8R3G - chains C and E of the 6 polymer chains in the assembly; structure by electron microscopy, 4.40 A resolution (low resolution: residue-level contacts below are approximate; hydrogen-bond / salt-bridge calls are withheld).

[Chain C]
Protein: Central glycolytic genes regulator
Organism: Bacillus subtilis
Reference sequence: O32253 (CGGR_BACSU); numbering as in UniProt (aligned over 1-340)
Sequence (346 residues; each row starts with the number of its first residue; numbers below 1 keep their minus sign (Gly-5 is residue -5)):
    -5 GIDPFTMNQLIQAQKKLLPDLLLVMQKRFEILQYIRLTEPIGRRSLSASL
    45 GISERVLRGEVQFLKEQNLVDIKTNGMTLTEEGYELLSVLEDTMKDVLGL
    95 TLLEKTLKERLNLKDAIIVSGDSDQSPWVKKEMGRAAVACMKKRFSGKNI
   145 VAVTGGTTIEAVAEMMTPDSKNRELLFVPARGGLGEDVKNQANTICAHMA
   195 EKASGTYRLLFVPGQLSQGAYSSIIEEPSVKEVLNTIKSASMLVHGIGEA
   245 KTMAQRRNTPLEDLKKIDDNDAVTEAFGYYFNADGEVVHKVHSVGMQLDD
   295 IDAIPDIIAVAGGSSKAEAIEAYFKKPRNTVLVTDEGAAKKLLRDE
Disordered / not traced: -5 to 0, 180-182, 339-340
Modified positions: Mse1, Mse19, Mse71, Mse88, Mse127, Mse135, Mse159, Mse160, Mse193, Mse236, Mse247, Mse290 (selenomethionine; parent Met)
Differences from the reference sequence: expression tag (-5 to 0)
Curated features (UniProtKB/Swiss-Prot):
  - DNA-binding region: Arg37 to Gln56 (H-T-H motif)
  - binding site (beta-D-fructose 1,6-bisphosphate): Gly149 to Thr152, Arg175, Gln185, Arg250, Arg251, Glu269, Lys310
From the paper describing this entry:
  - binding site for operator DNA (chain E): Arg37, Arg38, Arg52
  - binding site for operator DNA: Arg49

[Chain E]
Molecule: operator DNA
Sequence (45 nucleotides; row label = number of the first residue in the row):
     1 TGACGGGACGTTTTTTGTCATAGCGGGACATATAATGTCCAGCAA
Disordered / not traced: 1-2, 44-45

[Interface between chain C and chain E]
Pairs across the interface (19):
  Ile35(C) - DC24(E)
  Gly36(C) - DC24(E)
  Gly36(C) - DG25(E)
  Arg37(C) - DG25(E)
  Arg37(C) - DG26(E)
  Arg38(C) - DG23(E)
  Arg38(C) - DC24(E)
  Ser39(C) - DG23(E)
  Ser39(C) - DC24(E)
  Arg49(C) - DA28(E)
  Arg52(C) - DG26(E)
  Arg52(C) - DG27(E)
  Ile66(C) - DG25(E)
  Ile66(C) - DG26(E)
  Lys67(C) - DG25(E)
  Thr68(C) - DC24(E)
  Gly70(C) - DC24(E)
  Gly70(C) - DG25(E)
  Mse71(C) - DG25(E)
Other interface residues (no listed pair), chain C (14 interface residues in all): Lys59, Asn69
Other interface residues (no listed pair), chain E (7 interface residues in all): DC29

[Summary]
Chain C and chain E form an interface of 14 and 7 residues respectively. From UniProt: 10 beta-D-fructose
1,6-bisphosphate-binding residues on chain C. The paper reports a binding site for operator DNA (chain E) at
Arg37(C), Arg38(C) and Arg52(C); a binding site for operator DNA at Arg49(C).
Here chain C is Central glycolytic genes regulator (Bacillus subtilis) and chain E is operator DNA. Entry 8R3G
(Central glycolytic genes regulator (CggR) bound to DNA operator) was determined by electron microscopy,
deposited together with 8R7Y.
